Entry 2YLQ (X-ray diffraction, 2.40 A resolution); this record covers chain A.

# Chain A
Name: Androgen receptor
Organism: Homo sapiens
Notes: fragment: ligand-binding domain, residues 664-919
UniProt: P10275 (ANDR_HUMAN); residue numbers follow UniProt; this construct covers 664-919
Amino-acid sequence (256 residues; row label = number of the first residue in the row):
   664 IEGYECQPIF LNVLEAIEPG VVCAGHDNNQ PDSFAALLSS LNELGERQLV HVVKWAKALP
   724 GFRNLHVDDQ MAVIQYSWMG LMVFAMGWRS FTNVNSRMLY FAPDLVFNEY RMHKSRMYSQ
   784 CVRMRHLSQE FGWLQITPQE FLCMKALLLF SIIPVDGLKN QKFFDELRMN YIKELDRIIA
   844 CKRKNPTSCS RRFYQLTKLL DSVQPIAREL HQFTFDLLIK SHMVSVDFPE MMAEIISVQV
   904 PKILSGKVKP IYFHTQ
Disordered / not traced: 664-670
Residues lining bound ligands:
  - testosterone (TES): Leu-701, Leu-704, Asn-705, Leu-707, Gly-708, Gln-711, Trp-741, Met-742, Met-745, Val-746, Met-749, Arg-752, Phe-764, Met-780, Leu-873, Phe-876, Thr-877, Leu-880, Phe-891, Met-895
  - YLQ (3-[1-[2-(4-methylphenoxy)ethyl]benzimidazol-2-yl]sulfanylpropanoic acid): Phe-673, Pro-723, Gly-724, Asn-727, Phe-826, Glu-829, Leu-830, Met-832, Asn-833, Tyr-834, Glu-837
Swiss-Prot annotation at these positions:
  - natural variant: Val-685 (V685I: In AIS), Leu-701 (L701M: In AIS), Ser-703 (S703A: In AIS), Val-716 (V716M: In prostate cancer), Arg-752 (W752R: In AIS; this construct carries the variant), Phe-813 (L813F: In AIS; this construct carries the variant), Ile-842 (I842S: In PAIS), Arg-855 (R855K: In PAIS), Leu-881 (L881Q: In prostate cancer), Val-887 (M887V: In AIS; this construct carries the variant), Ile-899 (I899T: In AIS)
From the paper describing this entry:
  - binding site for YLQ: Phe-673, Pro-723, Asn-727, Leu-830, Asn-833, Tyr-834
  - mutagenesis - F673R, R840A: unchanged binding to 5
  - mutagenesis - F673R, R840A: unchanged binding to SRC23 peptide

# In short
Ligands of chain A: testosterone and compound YLQ. The paper reports a binding site for YLQ at Phe-673,
Pro-723 and Asn-727 among others; F673R and R840A leave binding to 5 unchanged.
Chain A is Androgen receptor (Homo sapiens); the structure, Targeting the binding function 3 site of the
androgen receptor through in silico molecular modeling, was determined by X-ray diffraction together with
3ZQT, 2YLO and 2YLP from the same study.
